6DFG - chains A and H of the 12 polymer chains in the assembly; structure by electron microscopy, 4.42 A resolution (low resolution: residue-level contacts below are approximate; hydrogen-bond / salt-bridge calls are withheld).

Chain A:
Protein: Envelope glycoprotein gp160
Organism: Human immunodeficiency virus 1
UniProt: Q2N0S6 (Q2N0S6_9HIV1); the construct lacks a stretch of the UniProt sequence and is renumbered around it, so the offset changes along the chain: 31-141 = UniProt 30-140; 150-184 = UniProt 141-175; 189-309 = UniProt 188-308; 312-323 = UniProt 309-320; 2 more segments
Sequence (476 residues; numbered 31 to 508 plus 13 insertion-coded residues; 15 numbers in that range are skipped by the numbering (no residue carries them; nothing is unmodelled there); the number before each row is that of its first residue; a row labelled like 184A-184L holds insertion residues (184A, then the next letters in order)):
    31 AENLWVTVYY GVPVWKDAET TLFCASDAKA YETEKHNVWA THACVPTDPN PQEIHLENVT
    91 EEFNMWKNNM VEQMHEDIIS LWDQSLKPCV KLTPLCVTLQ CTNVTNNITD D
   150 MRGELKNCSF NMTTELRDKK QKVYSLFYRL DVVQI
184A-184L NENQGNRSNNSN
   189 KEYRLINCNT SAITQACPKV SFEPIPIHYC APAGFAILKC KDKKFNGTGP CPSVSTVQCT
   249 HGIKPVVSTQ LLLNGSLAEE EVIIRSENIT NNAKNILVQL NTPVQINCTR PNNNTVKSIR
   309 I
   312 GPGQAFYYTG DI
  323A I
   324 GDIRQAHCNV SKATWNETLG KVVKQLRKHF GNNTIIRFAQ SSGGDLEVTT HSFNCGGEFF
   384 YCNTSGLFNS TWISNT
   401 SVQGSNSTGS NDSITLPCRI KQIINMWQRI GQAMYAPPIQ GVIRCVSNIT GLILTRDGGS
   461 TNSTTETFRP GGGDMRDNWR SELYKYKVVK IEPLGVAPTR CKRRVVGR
Not modelled in the structure: 31-32, 58-65, 150-152, 184A-184L, 403-409, 459-462, 504-508
Sequence notes: conflict Glu106 (Thr105 in Q2N0S6), Ile271 (Met270 in Q2N0S6), Leu288 (Phe287 in Q2N0S6), Val304 (Arg303 in Q2N0S6), Tyr319 (Ala316 in Q2N0S6), Asn332 (Thr330 in Q2N0S6), Gln363 (Asn361 in Q2N0S6), Cys501 (Ala498 in Q2N0S6)
Disulfides: Cys54-Cys74, Cys119-Cys205, Cys126-Cys196, Cys131-Cys157, Cys218-Cys247, Cys228-Cys239, Cys296-Cys331, Cys378-Cys445, Cys385-Cys418
Glycans and other covalent adducts: N-acetylglucosamine (NAG) linked to Asn133, Asn137, Asn156, Asn160, Asn197, Asn234, Asn262, Asn276, Asn295, Asn301, Asn339, Asn386, Asn448; glycan linked to Asn332, Asn392
Reported in the primary citation:
  - post-translational modification sites: Asn137, Asn332, Asn392

Chain H:
Protein: mature BG18 fragment antigen binding heavy chain
Organism: Homo sapiens
Sequence (233 residues; row label = number of the first residue in the row; a row labelled like 82A-82C holds insertion residues (82A, then the next letters in order)):
     1 QVQLRESGPG LVKPSETLSL SCTVSNDSRP SDHSW
   35A T
    36 WVRQSPGKAL EWIGDIHYNG ATTYNPSLRS RVRIELDQSI PRFSLKM
82A-82C TSM
    83 TAADTGMYYC ARNAIRIY
100A-100M GVVALGEWFHYGM
   101 DVWGQGTAVT VSSASTKGPS VFPLAPSSKS TSGGTAALGC LVKDYFPEPV TVSWNSGALT
   161 SGVHTFPAVL QSSGLYSLSS VVTVPSSSLG TQTYICNVNH KPSNTKVDKK VEPKSC
Not modelled in the structure: 1, 114-216
Disulfides: Cys22-Cys92
Glycans and other covalent adducts: N-acetylglucosamine (NAG) linked to Asn26

How chain A and chain H interact:
Contacting residue pairs - 7 pairs, chain A then chain H:
  Ile326(A) with Tyr100(H)
  Arg327(A) with Tyr100(H); Glu100G(H)
  Gln328(A) with Glu100G(H)
  His330(A) with Val100B(H); Leu100E(H)
  Thr415(A) with Leu100E(H)
Interface residues without a listed pair, chain A (7 interface residues in all): Leu416, Pro417
Interface residues without a listed pair, chain H (5 interface residues in all): Gly100A
From the paper, about this interface:
  - epitope / paratope residues, chain A: Ile326(A), Arg327(A)

Summary:
The interface between chain A and chain H involves 7 residues on one side and 5 on the other. Covalently
linked N-acetylglucosamine: at Asn133(A), Asn137(A), Asn156(A), Asn160(A), Asn197(A) and Asn234(A) and 8 more.
Covalently linked N-acetylglucosamine: at Asn26(H). The paper reports epitope/paratope residues Ile326(A) and
Arg327(A); modification sites Asn137(A), Asn332(A) and Asn392(A).
Chain A is Envelope glycoprotein gp160 (Human immunodeficiency virus 1) and chain H is mature BG18 fragment
antigen binding heavy chain (Homo sapiens); the structure, BG505 MD39 SOSIP trimer in complex with mature BG18
fragment antigen binding, was determined by electron microscopy.
